Entry 1FQK (X-ray diffraction, 2.30 A resolution); this record covers chains A and B.

Chain A:
Protein: Guanine nucleotide-binding protein G(t) subunit alpha-1, Guanine nucleotide-binding protein G(i) subunit alpha-1
Source organism: Bos taurus
Notes: fragment: UNP P04695 residues 26-215 and 295-350 linked via UNP P10824 residues 220-298
Reference sequence: chimeric construct of P04695, P10824: residues 26-215 from P04695 (GNAT1_BOVIN) positions 26-215 (same numbers); residues 216-294 from P10824 positions 220-298 (UniProt number = residue number + 4); residues 295-350 from P04695 (GNAT1_BOVIN) positions 295-350 (same numbers)
Amino-acid sequence (325 residues; numbered 26 to 350; the number before each row is that of its first residue):
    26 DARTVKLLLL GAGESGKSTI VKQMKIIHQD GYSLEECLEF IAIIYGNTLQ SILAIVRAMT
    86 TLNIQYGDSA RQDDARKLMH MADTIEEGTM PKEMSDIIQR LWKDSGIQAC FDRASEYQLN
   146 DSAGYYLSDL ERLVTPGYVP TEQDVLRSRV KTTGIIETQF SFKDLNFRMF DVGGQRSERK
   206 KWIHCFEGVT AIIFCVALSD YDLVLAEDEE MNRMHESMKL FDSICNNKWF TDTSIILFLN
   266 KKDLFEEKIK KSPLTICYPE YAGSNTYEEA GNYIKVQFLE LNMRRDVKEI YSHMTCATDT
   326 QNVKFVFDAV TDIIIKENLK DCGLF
Not modelled in the structure: 26-27, 346-350
UniProt features mapped onto this chain:
  - region: Lys31 to Thr44 (G1 motif), Asp169 to Thr177 (G2 motif), Phe192 to Arg201 (G3 motif), Ile261 to Asp268 (G4 motif), Thr320 to Thr325 (G5 motif), Ile340 to Phe350 (Interaction with RHO)
  - binding site (GTP): Gly36 to Ser43, Asp146, Leu171 to Thr177, Gly199, Asn265 to Asp268, Ala322
  - binding site (Mg(2+)): Ser43, Thr177
  - modified residue: Tyr142 (Phosphotyrosine)
Bound ions: Mg2+: Ser43, Thr177 (together with GDP, tetrafluoroaluminate)
Residues lining bound ligands: GDP (guanosine-5'-diphosphate): Ala37, Gly38, Glu39, Ser40, Gly41, Lys42, Ser43, Thr44, Asp146, Ser147, Leu171, Arg172, Ser173, Arg174, Val175, Thr177, Asn265, Lys266, Asp268, Leu269, Thr320, Cys321, Ala322, Thr323

Chain B:
Protein: Regulator of G-protein signaling 9
Source organism: Bos taurus
Notes: fragment: rgs domain
Reference sequence: O46469 (RGS9_BOVIN); numbering as in UniProt (aligned over 276-422)
Amino-acid sequence (147 residues; row label = number of the first residue in the row):
   276 QFWDLNAKLV DIPTKMRVER WAFNFSELIR DPKGRQSFQH FLRKEFSGEN LGFWEACEDL
   336 KYGDQSKVKE KAEEIYKLFL APGARRWINI DGKTMDITVK GLKHPHRYVL DAAQTHIYML
   396 MKKDSYARYL KSPIYKEMLA KAIEPQG
Not modelled in the structure: 276-283, 420-422

Interface between chain A and chain B:
Contacting residue pairs - 39 pairs, chain A then chain B:
  Glu64(A) with Lys406(B), salt bridge
  Ala67(A) with Lys398(B)
  Glu112(A) with Lys397(B), salt bridge; Lys398(B), salt bridge
  Val175(A) with Lys398(B); Asp399(B)
  Lys176(A) with Asn364(B), hydrogen bond; His391(B), hydrogen bond; Leu395(B); Asp399(B)
  Thr177(A) with Asp399(B)
  Thr178(A) with Ser322(B); Glu324(B); Asn325(B), hydrogen bond; Leu395(B); Asp399(B), hydrogen bond (backbone-side chain); Ser400(B)
  Gly179(A) with Glu320(B); Phe321(B); Ser322(B)
  Ile180(A) with Glu320(B), hydrogen bond (backbone-backbone); Phe321(B), hydrophobic
  Ile181(A) with Glu320(B); Arg403(B)
  Gln200(A) with Asn364(B), hydrogen bond
  Ser202(A) with Trp362(B); Ile363(B), hydrogen bond (side chain-backbone); Asn364(B), hydrogen bond (side chain-backbone)
  Glu203(A) with Asn364(B), hydrogen bond
  Lys205(A) with Gly358(B), hydrogen bond (side chain-backbone); Ala359(B), hydrogen bond (side chain-backbone); Arg360(B)
  Lys206(A) with Phe321(B), hydrogen bond (side chain-backbone); Ser322(B); Glu324(B), salt bridge
  His209(A) with Phe321(B)
  Ala231(A) with Asp366(B); Gly367(B), hydrogen bond (backbone-backbone)
  Glu232(A) with Gly367(B)
Other interface residues (no listed pair), chain A (21 interface residues in all): Glu61, Ile68, Arg201
Other interface residues (no listed pair), chain B (24 interface residues in all): Lys319, Ile365, Met394

In short:
Chain A and chain B form an interface of 21 and 24 residues respectively; the contacts include 13 hydrogen
bonds and 4 salt bridges. Polar contacts include Glu64(A)-Lys406(B), Glu112(A)-Lys397(B) and
Glu112(A)-Lys398(B). Bound to chain A: GDP.
Chain A is Guanine nucleotide-binding protein G(t) subunit alpha-1, Guanine nucleotide-binding protein G(i)
subunit alpha-1 and chain B is Regulator of G-protein signaling 9, both from Bos taurus; the structure,
Crystal structure of the heterodimeric complex of the rgs domain of RGS9, and the gt/I1 chimera ..., was
determined by X-ray diffraction, deposited together with 1FQI and 1FQJ.
